4OEX - chain A; structure by X-ray diffraction, 2.14 A resolution.

Chain A:
Molecule: cGMP-specific 3', 5'-cyclic phosphodiesterase
From: Homo sapiens
Notes: EC 3.1.4.35
UniProtKB: O76074 (PDE5A_HUMAN); residue numbers follow UniProt; this construct covers 535-860
Amino-acid sequence (347 residues; each row starts with the number of its first residue):
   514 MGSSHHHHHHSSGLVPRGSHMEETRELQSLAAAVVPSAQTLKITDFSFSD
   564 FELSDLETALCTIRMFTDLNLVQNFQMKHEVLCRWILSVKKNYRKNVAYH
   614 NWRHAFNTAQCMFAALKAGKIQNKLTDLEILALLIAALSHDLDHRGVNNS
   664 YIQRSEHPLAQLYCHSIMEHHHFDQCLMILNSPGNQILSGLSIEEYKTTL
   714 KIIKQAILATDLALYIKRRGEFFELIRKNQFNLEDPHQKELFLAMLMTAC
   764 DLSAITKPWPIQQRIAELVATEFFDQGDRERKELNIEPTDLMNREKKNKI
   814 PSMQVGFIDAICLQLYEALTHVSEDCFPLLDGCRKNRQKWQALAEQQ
Not modelled in the structure: 514-533, 668-678, 791-809
Sequence notes: expression tag (514-534)
Ion coordination: Zn2+: H617, H653, D654, D764; Mg2+ near D654 (its only coordinating residue here)
Residues lining bound ligands: 5EO (6-ethyl-2-{5-[(4-methylpiperazin-1-yl)sulfonyl]-2-propoxyphenyl}pyrimidin-4(3H)-one): Y612, H613, L725, I768, Q775, A779, V782, A783, F786, F787, I813, M816, Q817, F820, I824
UniProt features mapped onto this chain:
  - active site: H613 (Proton donor)
  - binding site (Zn(2+)): H617, H653, D654, D764
  - binding site (Mg(2+)): D654
  - binding site (3',5'-cyclic GMP): Q817

Summary:
Bound to chain A: compound 5EO. The Zn2+ site is built by H617, H653, D654 and D764. Curated annotation
(UniProt) lists active-site residue H613, 4 Zn2+-binding residues, Mg2+-binding residue D654 and residue
binding 3',5'-cyclic GMP Q817.
Chain A is cGMP-specific 3', 5'-cyclic phosphodiesterase (Homo sapiens); the structure, Crystal structure of
the PDE5A1 catalytic domain in complex with novel inhibitors, was determined by X-ray diffraction, deposited
together with 4OEW.
